7X3K - chains A and B; structure by electron microscopy, 6.00 A resolution (low resolution: residue-level contacts below are approximate; hydrogen-bond / salt-bridge calls are withheld).

[Chain A]
Protein: Zuotin
Source organism: Saccharomyces cerevisiae
UniProtKB: P32527 (ZUO1_YEAST); numbering as in UniProt (aligned over 1-433)
Amino-acid sequence (433 residues; row label = number of the first residue in the row):
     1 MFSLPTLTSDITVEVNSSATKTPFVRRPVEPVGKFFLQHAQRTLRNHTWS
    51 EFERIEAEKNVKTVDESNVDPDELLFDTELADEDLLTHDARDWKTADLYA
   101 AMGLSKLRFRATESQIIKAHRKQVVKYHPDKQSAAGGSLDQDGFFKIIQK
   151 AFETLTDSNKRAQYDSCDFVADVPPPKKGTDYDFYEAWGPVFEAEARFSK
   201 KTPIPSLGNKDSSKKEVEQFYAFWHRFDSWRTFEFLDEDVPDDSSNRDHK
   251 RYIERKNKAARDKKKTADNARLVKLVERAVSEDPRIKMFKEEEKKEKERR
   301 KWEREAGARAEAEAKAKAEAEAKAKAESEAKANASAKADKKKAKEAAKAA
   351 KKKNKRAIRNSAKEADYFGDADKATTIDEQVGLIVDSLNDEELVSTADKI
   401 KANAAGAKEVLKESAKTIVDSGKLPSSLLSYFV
Unresolved in the structure: 50-69, 283-433
Swiss-Prot annotation at these positions:
  - modified residue: S50 (Phosphoserine)
  - mutagenesis: H128 (H128Q: Loss of function, but still forms a heterodimer with SSZ1 and associates with ribosomes)
From the paper describing this entry:
  - mutagenesis - R247A/R251A, K352A/R356A: decreased growth
  - mutagenesis - K301A/R304A/R309A: decreased growth in response to H101

[Chain B]
Protein: Ribosome-associated complex subunit SSZ1
Source organism: Saccharomyces cerevisiae
UniProtKB: P38788 (SSZ1_YEAST); residue numbers follow UniProt; this construct covers 1-538
Amino-acid sequence (538 residues; each row starts with the number of its first residue):
     1 MSSPVIGITFGNTSSSIAYINPKNDVDVIANPDGERAIPSALSYVGEDEY
    51 HGGQALQQLIRNPKNTIINFRDFIGLPFDKCDVSKCANGAPAVEVDGKVG
   101 FVISRGEGKEEKLTVDEVVSRHLNRLKLAAEDYIGSAVKEAVLTVPTNFS
   151 EEQKTALKASAAKIGLQIVQFINEPSAALLAHAEQFPFEKDVNVVVADFG
   201 GIRSDAAVIAVRNGIFTILATAHDLSLGGDNLDTELVEYFASEFQKKYQA
   251 NPRKNARSLAKLKANSSITKKTLSNATSATISIDSLADGFDYHASINRMR
   301 YELVANKVFAQFSSFVDSVIAKAELDPLDIDAVLLTGGVSFTPKLTTNLE
   351 YTLPESVEILGPQNKNASNNPNELAASGAALQARLISDYDADELAEALQP
   401 VIVNTPHLKKPIGLIGAKGEFHPVLLAETSFPVQKKLTLKQAKGDFLIGV
   451 YEGDHHIEEKTLEPIPKEENAEEDDESEWSDDEPEVVREKLYTLGTKLME
   501 LGIKNANGVEIIFNINKDGALRVTARDLKTGNAVKGEL
Unresolved in the structure: 458-489
Swiss-Prot annotation at these positions:
  - modified residue (Phosphoserine): S477, S480
  - mutagenesis: S295 (S295F: Increases readthrough in translation termination)

[Interface between chain A and chain B]
Pairs across the interface (96; chain A residue first):
  M1(A) - T438(B)
  M1(A) - L439(B)
  S3(A) - A417(B)
  L4(A) - A417(B)
  L4(A) - L439(B)
  L4(A) - F446(B)
  P5(A) - I415(B)
  P5(A) - G416(B)
  P5(A) - A417(B)
  P5(A) - L447(B)
  T6(A) - D445(B)
  T6(A) - F446(B)
  L7(A) - F446(B)
  L7(A) - L447(B)
  T8(A) - D445(B)
  D10(A) - L447(B)
  D10(A) - K504(B)
  I11(A) - L447(B)
  I11(A) - E500(B)
  I11(A) - L501(B)
  I11(A) - G502(B)
  T12(A) - E500(B)
  T12(A) - G502(B)
  V13(A) - K497(B)
  V13(A) - E500(B)
  E14(A) - L498(B)
  E14(A) - M499(B)
  E14(A) - L538(B)
  V15(A) - K497(B)
  N16(A) - T496(B)
  N16(A) - K497(B)
  S17(A) - L538(B)
  S18(A) - L538(B)
  A19(A) - G519(B)
  A19(A) - L538(B)
  P23(A) - L408(B)
  P23(A) - K409(B)
  P23(A) - K410(B)
  P23(A) - E452(B)
  F24(A) - H407(B)
  F24(A) - L408(B)
  F24(A) - G519(B)
  V25(A) - P406(B)
  V25(A) - H407(B)
  R26(A) - N404(B)
  R27(A) - T217(B)
  R27(A) - I218(B)
  R27(A) - L219(B)
  R27(A) - N404(B)
  R27(A) - T405(B)
  R27(A) - H407(B)
  R27(A) - E428(B)
  P28(A) - V403(B)
  P28(A) - N404(B)
  V29(A) - F216(B)
  V29(A) - T217(B)
  V29(A) - V403(B)
  V29(A) - T405(B)
  V29(A) - H407(B)
  E30(A) - I172(B)
  E30(A) - N173(B)
  E30(A) - F216(B)
  E30(A) - I218(B)
  P31(A) - Q170(B)
  P31(A) - I172(B)
  P31(A) - Q382(B)
  V32(A) - I172(B)
  V32(A) - S176(B)
  V32(A) - L180(B)
  V32(A) - F216(B)
  V32(A) - Q382(B)
  G33(A) - L180(B)
  G33(A) - Q382(B)
  F35(A) - N213(B)
  F35(A) - G214(B)
  F35(A) - I215(B)
  F36(A) - I215(B)
  F36(A) - V403(B)
  L37(A) - Y389(B)
  H39(A) - T405(B)
  A40(A) - I402(B)
  T43(A) - I402(B)
  L44(A) - E393(B)
  L44(A) - E396(B)
  L44(A) - A397(B)
  L44(A) - I402(B)
  D84(A) - K535(B)
  T87(A) - K535(B)
  D89(A) - Q434(B)
  R91(A) - Q434(B)
  R91(A) - K436(B)
  S138(A) - N516(B)
  S138(A) - D518(B)
  L139(A) - K517(B)
  D140(A) - N514(B)
  D140(A) - N516(B)
Other interface residues (no listed pair), chain A (46 interface residues in all): K21, D92, G137, S244
Other interface residues (no listed pair), chain B (63 interface residues in all): P187, L385, L398, H422, F431, P432, I448, E510, V534, E537
Interface features reported in the paper:
  - interface residues, chain A: G33(A), D89(A)

[Overview]
46 residues of chain A and 63 residues of chain B are in contact. Curated annotation (UniProt) lists one
mutagenesis site on chain A; one mutagenesis site on chain B. The paper reports that R247A/R251A and
K352A/R356A of chain A reduce growth; interface residues G33(A) and D89(A).
Here chain A is Zuotin and chain B is Ribosome-associated complex subunit SSZ1, both from Saccharomyces
cerevisiae. Entry 7X3K (Cryo-EM structure of RAC in the State C2 RNC-RAC complex) was determined by electron
microscopy, deposited together with 7X34.
